Entry 8JH2 (electron microscopy, 5.70 A resolution (low resolution: residue-level contacts below are approximate; hydrogen-bond / salt-bridge calls are withheld)); this record covers chains A and T of the 28 polymer chains in the assembly.

# Chain A
Molecule: DNA-directed RNA polymerase subunit
Source organism: Komagataella phaffii
Notes: EC 2.7.7.6
UniProt: C4R4Y0 (C4R4Y0_KOMPG); residues 1-1743 here = UniProt positions 1-1743
Sequence (1743 residues; each row starts with the number of its first residue):
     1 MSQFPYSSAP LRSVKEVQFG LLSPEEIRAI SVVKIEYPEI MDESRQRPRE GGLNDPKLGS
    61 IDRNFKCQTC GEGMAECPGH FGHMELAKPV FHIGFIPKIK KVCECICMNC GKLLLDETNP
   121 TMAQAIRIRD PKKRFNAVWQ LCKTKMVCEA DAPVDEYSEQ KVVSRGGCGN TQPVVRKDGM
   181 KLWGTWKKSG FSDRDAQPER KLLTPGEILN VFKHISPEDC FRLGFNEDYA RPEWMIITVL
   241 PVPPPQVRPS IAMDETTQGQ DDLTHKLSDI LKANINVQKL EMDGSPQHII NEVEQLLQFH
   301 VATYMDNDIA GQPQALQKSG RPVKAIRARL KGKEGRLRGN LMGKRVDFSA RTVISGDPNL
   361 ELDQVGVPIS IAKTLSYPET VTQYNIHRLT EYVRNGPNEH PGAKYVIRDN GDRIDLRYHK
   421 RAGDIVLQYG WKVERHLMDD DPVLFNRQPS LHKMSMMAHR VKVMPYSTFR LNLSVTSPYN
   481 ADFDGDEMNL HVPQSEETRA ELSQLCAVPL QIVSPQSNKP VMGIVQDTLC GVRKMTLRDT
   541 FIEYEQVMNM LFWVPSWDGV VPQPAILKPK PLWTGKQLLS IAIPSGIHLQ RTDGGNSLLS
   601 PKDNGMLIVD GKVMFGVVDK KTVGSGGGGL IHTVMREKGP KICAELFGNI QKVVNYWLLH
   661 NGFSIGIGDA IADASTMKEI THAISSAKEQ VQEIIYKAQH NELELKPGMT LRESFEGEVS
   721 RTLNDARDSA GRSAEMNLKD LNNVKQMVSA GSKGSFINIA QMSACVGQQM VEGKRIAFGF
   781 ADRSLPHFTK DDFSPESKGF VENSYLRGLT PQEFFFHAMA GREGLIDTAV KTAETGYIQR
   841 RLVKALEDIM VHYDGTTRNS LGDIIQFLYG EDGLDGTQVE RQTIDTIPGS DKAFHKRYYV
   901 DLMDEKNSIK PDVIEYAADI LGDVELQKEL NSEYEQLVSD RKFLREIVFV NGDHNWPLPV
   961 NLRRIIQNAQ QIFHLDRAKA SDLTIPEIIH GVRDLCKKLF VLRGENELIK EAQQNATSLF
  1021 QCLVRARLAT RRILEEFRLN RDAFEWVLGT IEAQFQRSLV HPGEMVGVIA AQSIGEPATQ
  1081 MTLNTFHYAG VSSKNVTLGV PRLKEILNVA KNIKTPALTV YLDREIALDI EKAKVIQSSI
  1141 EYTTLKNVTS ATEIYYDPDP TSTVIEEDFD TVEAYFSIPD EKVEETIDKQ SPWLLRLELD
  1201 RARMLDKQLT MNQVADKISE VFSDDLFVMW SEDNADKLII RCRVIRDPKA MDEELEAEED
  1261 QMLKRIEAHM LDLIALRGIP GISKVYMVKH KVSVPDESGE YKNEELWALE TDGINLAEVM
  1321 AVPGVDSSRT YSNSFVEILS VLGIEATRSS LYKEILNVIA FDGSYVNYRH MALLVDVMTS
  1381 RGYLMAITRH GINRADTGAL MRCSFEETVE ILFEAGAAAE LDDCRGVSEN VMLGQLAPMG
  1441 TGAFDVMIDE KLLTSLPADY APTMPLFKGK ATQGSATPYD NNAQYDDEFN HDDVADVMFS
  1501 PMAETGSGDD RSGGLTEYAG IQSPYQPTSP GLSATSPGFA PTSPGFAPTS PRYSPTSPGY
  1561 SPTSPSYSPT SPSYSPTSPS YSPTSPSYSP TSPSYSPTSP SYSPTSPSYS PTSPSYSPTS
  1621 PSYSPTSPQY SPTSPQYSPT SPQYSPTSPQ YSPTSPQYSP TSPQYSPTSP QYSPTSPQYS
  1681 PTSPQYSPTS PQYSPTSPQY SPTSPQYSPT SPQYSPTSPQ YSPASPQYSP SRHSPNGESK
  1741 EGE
Not modelled in the structure: 1, 154-163, 190-193, 1082-1094, 1178-1189, 1246-1257, 1464-1743
Bound ions: Zn2+ site 1: Cys67, Cys70, Cys77, His80; Zn2+ site 2: Cys107, Cys110, Cys168; Mg2+: Asp482, Asp484, Asp486 (shared with 1 residue of chain P)

# Chain T
Molecule: 228-nt DNA strand
Source organism: synthetic construct
Sequence (228 nucleotides; each row starts with the number of its first residue; numbers below 1 keep their minus sign (DA-72 is residue -72)):
   -72 ATCAGAATCC CGGTGCCGAG GCCGCTCAAT TGGTCGTAGA CAGCTCTAGC ACCGCTTAAA
   -12 CGCACGTACG CGCTGTCCCC CGCGTTTTAA CCGCCAAGGG GATTACACCC AAGACACCAG
    48 GCACGAGACA GAAAAAAACA ACGAAAACGG CCACCACCCA AACACACCAA ACACAAGAGC
   108 TAATTGACTG ACGTAAGCGT GGACCTCCTA TTGCTTTAAA GGCAGAGG
Not modelled in the structure: 55-155

# How chain A and chain T interact
Residue-residue contacts (15):
  Met253(A) with DA41(T)
  Ala310(A) with DG28(T)
  Lys318(A) with DC42(T)
  Lys331(A) with DA29(T)
  Lys333(A) with DC33(T)
  Arg345(A) with DC35(T)
  Arg351(A) with DA34(T); DC35(T)
  Gln448(A) with DA34(T)
  Pro449(A) with DA32(T); DC33(T)
  Thr832(A) with DA32(T)
  Ala833(A) with DT31(T); DA32(T)
  Arg1389(A) with DG28(T)
Also at the interface, not in a pair above, chain A (15 interface residues in all): Asp151, Gly836, Glu1406
Also at the interface, not in a pair above, chain T (11 interface residues in all): DC-57, DT30

# Overview
Chain A and chain T form an interface of 15 and 11 residues respectively. The Zn2+ site 1 is built by
Cys67(A), Cys70(A), Cys77(A) and His80(A). Cys107(A), Cys110(A) and Cys168(A) coordinate Zn2+ site 2.
Chain A is DNA-directed RNA polymerase subunit (Komagataella phaffii) and chain T is a 228-nt DNA strand
(synthetic construct); the structure, RNA polymerase II elongation complex bound with Elf1, Spt4/5 and foreign
DNA, stalled at SHL(-1) of ..., was determined by electron microscopy (same publication as 8JH3 and 8JH4).
